9JNU - chains I and K of the 11 polymer chains in the assembly; structure by electron microscopy, 2.50 A resolution.

Chain I:
Molecule: 146-nt DNA strand
From: Escherichia coli K-12
Sequence (146 nucleotides; row label = number of the first residue in the row):
     2 TCGAGAATCC CGGTGCCGAG GCCGCTCAAT TGGTCGTAGA CAGCTCTAGC ACCGCTTAAA
    62 CGCACGTACG CGCTGTCCCC CGCGTTTTAA CCGCCAAGGG GATTACTCCC TAGTCTCCAG
   122 GCACGTGTCA GATATATACA TCCGAT

Chain K:
Molecule: ISWI chromatin-remodeling complex ATPase ISW1
From: Saccharomyces cerevisiae S288C
Notes: EC 3.6.4.-
Reference sequence: P38144 (ISW1_YEAST); numbering as in UniProt (aligned over 69-1129)
Sequence (1061 residues; numbered 69 to 1129; the number before each row is that of its first residue):
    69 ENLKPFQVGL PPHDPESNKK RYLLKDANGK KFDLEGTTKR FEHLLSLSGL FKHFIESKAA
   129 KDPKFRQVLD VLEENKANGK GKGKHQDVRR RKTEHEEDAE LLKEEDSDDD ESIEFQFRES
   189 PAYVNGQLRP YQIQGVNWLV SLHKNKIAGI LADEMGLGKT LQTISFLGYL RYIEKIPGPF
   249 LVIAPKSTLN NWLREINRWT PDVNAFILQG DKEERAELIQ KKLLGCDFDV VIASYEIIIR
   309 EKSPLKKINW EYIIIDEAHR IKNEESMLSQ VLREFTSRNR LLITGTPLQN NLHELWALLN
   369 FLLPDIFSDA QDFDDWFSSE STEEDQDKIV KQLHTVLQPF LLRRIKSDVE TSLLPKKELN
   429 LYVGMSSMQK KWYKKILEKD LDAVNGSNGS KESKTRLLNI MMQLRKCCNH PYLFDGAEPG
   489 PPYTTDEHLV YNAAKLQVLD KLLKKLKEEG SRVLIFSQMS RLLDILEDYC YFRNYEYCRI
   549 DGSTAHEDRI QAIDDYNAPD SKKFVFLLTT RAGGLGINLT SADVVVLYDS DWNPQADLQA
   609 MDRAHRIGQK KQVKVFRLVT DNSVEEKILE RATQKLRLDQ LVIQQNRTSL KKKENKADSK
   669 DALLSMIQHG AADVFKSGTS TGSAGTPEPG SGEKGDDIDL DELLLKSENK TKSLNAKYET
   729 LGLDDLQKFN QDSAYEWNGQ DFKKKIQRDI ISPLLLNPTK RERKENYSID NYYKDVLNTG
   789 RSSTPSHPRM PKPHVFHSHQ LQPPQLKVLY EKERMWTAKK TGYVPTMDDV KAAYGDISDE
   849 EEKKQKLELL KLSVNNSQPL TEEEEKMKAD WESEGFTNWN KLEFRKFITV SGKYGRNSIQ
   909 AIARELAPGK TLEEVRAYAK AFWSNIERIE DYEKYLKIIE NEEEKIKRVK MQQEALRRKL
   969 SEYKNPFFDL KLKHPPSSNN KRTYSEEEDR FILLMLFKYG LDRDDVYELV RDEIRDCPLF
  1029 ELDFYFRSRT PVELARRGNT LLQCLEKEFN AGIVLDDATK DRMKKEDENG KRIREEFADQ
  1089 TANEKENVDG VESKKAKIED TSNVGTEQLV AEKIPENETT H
Not modelled in the structure: 69-80, 145-178, 388-392, 448-464, 657-1129
Small-molecule neighbours: ADP (adenosine-5'-diphosphate): Gln-195, Leu-196, Arg-197, Gln-200, Met-223, Gly-224, Leu-225, Gly-226, Lys-227, Thr-228, Leu-229, Glu-263, Arg-266, Trp-267, Asp-324, Glu-325
Curated features (UniProtKB/Swiss-Prot):
  - motif: Asp-324 to His-327 (DEAH box)
  - binding site (ATP): Asp-221 to Thr-228
  - modified residue: Thr-694 (Phosphothreonine), Ser-846 (Phosphoserine)
  - mutagenesis: Lys-227 (K227A: Abolishes ATPase activity)

Interface between chain I and chain K:
Pairs across the interface (20):
  DG16(I) with Lys-315(K), salt bridge to the phosphate
  DC17(I) with Ser-311(K), phosphate contact; Lys-314(K), salt bridge to the phosphate
  DG94(I) with Arg-328(K), phosphate contact; Met-335(K), phosphate contact
  DC95(I) with Arg-328(K), salt bridge to the phosphate; Ser-334(K), phosphate contact; Met-335(K), hydrogen bond to the phosphate; Leu-336(K), hydrogen bond to the phosphate
  DC96(I) with Lys-330(K), salt bridge to the phosphate; Asn-331(K), phosphate contact; Arg-579(K), hydrogen bond to the phosphate
  DA97(I) with Lys-330(K), salt bridge to the phosphate; Asn-358(K), phosphate contact; Arg-579(K), salt bridge to the phosphate; Asn-601(K), hydrogen bond to the phosphate
  DA98(I) with Trp-600(K), phosphate contact; Arg-639(K), salt bridge to the phosphate; Lys-643(K), salt bridge to the phosphate
  DG99(I) with Arg-639(K), salt bridge to the phosphate
Other interface residues (no listed pair), chain K (20 interface residues in all): Ile-307, Gln-357, Glu-362, Ile-468, Met-469

Summary:
The interface between chain I and chain K involves 8 residues on one side and 20 on the other; the contacts
include 4 hydrogen bonds and 9 salt bridges. Polar pairs include DC95(I)/Met-335(K), DC95(I)/Leu-336(K) and
DC96(I)/Arg-579(K). Ligands of chain K: ADP.
Chain I is a 146-nt DNA strand (Escherichia coli K-12) and chain K is ISWI chromatin-remodeling complex ATPase
ISW1 (Saccharomyces cerevisiae S288C); the structure, Structure of isw1-nucleosome complex in ADP state, was
determined by electron microscopy, deposited together with 9JNT, 9JNV, 9JO2, 9JO5, 9LIU and 9LJ2.
